Entry 2OD3 (X-ray diffraction, 1.75 A resolution); this record covers chains A and B.

[Chain A]
Name: Thrombin light chain
From: Homo sapiens
Notes: engineered mutation(s): Y184aF, P186V, D186aN, E186bD, G186cT, D222K
UniProtKB: P00734 (THRB_HUMAN); aligned to UniProt positions 328-341 over residues 1-14 (the alignment contains insertions or deletions, so no single offset holds)
Sequence (36 residues; row label = number of the first residue in the row; a row labelled like 14A-14M holds insertion residues (14A, then the next letters in order)):
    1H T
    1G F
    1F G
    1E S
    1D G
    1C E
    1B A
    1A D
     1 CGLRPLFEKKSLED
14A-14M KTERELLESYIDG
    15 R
Not modelled in the structure: 1H, 1G, 1F, 1E, 1D, 1C, 14M, 15

[Chain B]
Name: Thrombin heavy chain
From: Homo sapiens
UniProtKB: P00734 (THRB_HUMAN); the construct lacks a stretch of the UniProt sequence and is renumbered around it, so the offset changes along the chain: 16-36 = UniProt 364-384; 37-60 = UniProt 386-409; 61-77 = UniProt 419-435; 78-97 = UniProt 437-456; 7 more segments
Sequence (259 residues; each row starts with the number of its first residue; note: 1 number in that range is skipped by the numbering (no residue carries it; nothing is unmodelled there); a row labelled like 60A-60I holds insertion residues (60A, then the next letters in order)):
    16 IVEGSDAEIGMSPWQVMLFRK
   36A S
    37 PQELLCGASLISDRWVLTAAHCLL
60A-60I YPPWDKNFT
    61 ENDLLVRIGKHSRTRYE
   77A R
    78 NIEKISMLEKIYIHPRYNWR
   97A E
    98 NLDRDIALMKLKKPVAFSDYIHPVCLPDRETA
129A-129C ASL
   130 LQAGYKGRVTGWGNLKETWT
149A-149E ANVGK
   150 GQPSVLQVVNLPIVERPVCKDSTRIRITDNMFCAG
  184A F
   185 KV
186A-186D NDTK
   187 RGDACEGDSGGPFVMKSP
204A-204B FN
   205 NRWYQMGIVSWGE
   219 GCD
  221A R
   222 KGKYGFYTHVFRLKKWIQKVIDQFGE
Not modelled in the structure: 148-149, 149A-149E, 245-247
Sequence notes: engineered mutation Phe-184A (Tyr553 in P00734), Val-186 (Pro555 in P00734), Asn-186A (Asp556 in P00734), Asp-186B (Glu557 in P00734), Thr-186C (Gly558 in P00734), Lys-222 (Asp597 in P00734)
Swiss-Prot annotation at these positions:
  - region: Ala-183 to Val-200 (High affinity receptor-binding region which is also known as the TP508 peptide)
  - active site (Charge relay system): His-57, Asp-102, Ser-195
  - glycosylation: Asn-60G (N-linked (GlcNAc...) (complex) asparagine)
Disulfides: Cys-42/Cys-58, Cys-168/Cys-182, Cys-191/Cys-220
Covalently attached groups: compound 0G6 linked to His-57, Ser-195; N-acetylglucosamine (NAG) linked to Asn-60G
Residues lining bound ligands: 0G6 (D-phenylalanyl-N-[(2S,3S)-6-{[amino(iminio)methyl]amino}-1-chloro-2-hydroxyhexan-3-yl]-L-prolinamide): Tyr-60A, Trp-60D, Glu-97A, Asn-98, Leu-99, Ile-174, Asp-189, Ala-190, Cys-191, Glu-192, Gly-193, Asp-194, Val-213, Ser-214, Trp-215, Gly-216, Glu-217, Gly-219, Cys-220, Gly-226

[How chain A and chain B interact]
Inter-chain disulfides: Cys-1(A)/Cys-122(B)
Residue-residue contacts (57):
  Cys-1(A) with Pro-120(B); Val-121(B); Cys-122(B), disulfide; Arg-206(B), hydrogen bond (backbone-side chain)
  Asp-1A(A) with His-119(B), hydrogen bond (backbone-side chain); Arg-206(B)
  Ala-1B(A) with Arg-206(B), hydrogen bond (backbone-side chain)
  Gly-2(A) with Pro-120(B), hydrogen bond (backbone-backbone); Cys-122(B); Arg-206(B); Trp-207(B), hydrogen bond (backbone-backbone)
  Leu-3(A) with His-119(B), hydrogen bond (backbone-side chain); Asn-205(B); Arg-206(B)
  Arg-4(A) with Gly-25(B); Met-26(B), hydrogen bond (side chain-backbone); Pro-28(B); Trp-29(B); Arg-137(B); Trp-207(B)
  Pro-5(A) with Ser-115(B); Asp-116(B); His-119(B)
  Leu-6(A) with Ile-24(B); Asp-116(B)
  Phe-7(A) with Ile-24(B); Gly-25(B); Met-26(B), hydrophobic
  Glu-8(A) with Lys-202(B), salt bridge; Asn-205(B); Trp-207(B), hydrogen bond
  Lys-9(A) with His-119(B)
  Asp-14(A) with Glu-23(B); Met-26(B); Arg-137(B), salt bridge; Trp-207(B)
  Lys-14A(A) with Ser-20(B); Asp-21(B), hydrogen bond (side chain-backbone); Glu-23(B), hydrogen bond (backbone-side chain)
  Thr-14B(A) with Arg-137(B), hydrogen bond; Asn-159(B), hydrogen bond
  Glu-14C(A) with Arg-137(B); Lys-202(B), salt bridge
  Glu-14E(A) with Lys-135(B), salt bridge; Asn-159(B), hydrogen bond; Lys-186D(B), salt bridge
  Leu-14F(A) with Lys-135(B); Gly-136(B); Asn-159(B); Trp-207(B), hydrophobic
  Ser-14I(A) with Gly-133(B); Tyr-134(B); Lys-135(B), hydrogen bond (side chain-backbone)
  Tyr-14J(A) with Leu-129C(B), hydrophobic; Tyr-134(B), hydrophobic; Lys-202(B), hydrogen bond (side chain-backbone); Pro-204(B)
Other interface residues (no listed pair), chain A (20 interface residues in all): Asp-14L
Other interface residues (no listed pair), chain B (31 interface residues in all): Tyr-117, Phe-184A, Met-201, Asn-204B

[In short]
The interface between chain A and chain B involves 20 residues on one side and 31 on the other, with 1
disulfide bond, 15 hydrogen bonds and 5 salt bridges. Among the polar pairs are Glu-8(A)/Lys-202(B),
Glu-14E(A)/Lys-135(B) and Asp-14(A)/Arg-137(B).
Here chain A is Thrombin light chain and chain B is Thrombin heavy chain, both from Homo sapiens. Entry 2OD3
(Human thrombin chimera with human residues 184a, 186, 186a, 186b, 186c and 222 replaced by murine ...) was
determined by X-ray diffraction together with 2OCV from the same study.
